PDB entry 4DWZ | X-ray diffraction, 2.70 A resolution | chain A

Chain A:
Protein: Hypothetical protein TON_0340
From: Thermococcus onnurineus
UniProtKB: B6YTD8 (B6YTD8_THEON); residues 1-268 here = UniProt positions 1-268
Amino-acid sequence (269 residues; numbered 1 to 269; the number before each row is that of its first residue):
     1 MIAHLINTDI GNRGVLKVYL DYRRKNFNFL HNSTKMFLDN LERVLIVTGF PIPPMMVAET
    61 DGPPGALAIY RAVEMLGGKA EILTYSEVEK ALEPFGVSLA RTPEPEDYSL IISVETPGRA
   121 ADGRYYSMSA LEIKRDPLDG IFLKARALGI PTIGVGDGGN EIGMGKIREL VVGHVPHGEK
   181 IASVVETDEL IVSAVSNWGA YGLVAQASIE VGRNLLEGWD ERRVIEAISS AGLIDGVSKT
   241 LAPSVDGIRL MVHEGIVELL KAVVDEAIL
Not modelled in the structure: 1-11
Differences from the reference sequence: expression tag (269)
Ion coordination: Zn2+ site 1: Asp21, His174; Zn2+ site 2: His31, Glu210; Zn2+ site 3: Glu59, Asp246; Zn2+ site 4: Asp61, Asp157, Asp246; Zn2+ site 5: Glu115, Asp157, Glu161; Zn2+ site 6 near His177 (its only coordinating residue here)

In short:
The Zn2+ site 1 is built by Asp21 and His174. The Zn2+ site 2 is built by His31 and Glu210.
Chain A is Hypothetical protein TON_0340 (Thermococcus onnurineus); the structure, Crystal Structure of
Ton_0340, was determined by X-ray diffraction, deposited together with 4DT3 and 4FC5.
